PDB entry 6ACI | X-ray diffraction, 1.87 A resolution | chains A and H

== Chain A ==
Molecule: T3SS secreted effector NleB homolog
Organism: Escherichia coli O127:H6
UniProt: B7UI21 (B7UI21_ECO27); residue numbers follow UniProt; this construct covers 28-329
Amino-acid sequence (306 residues; each row starts with the number of its first residue; note: 27 numbers in that range are skipped by the numbering (no residue carries them; nothing is unmodelled there); numbers below 1 keep their minus sign (Ser-3 is residue -3)):
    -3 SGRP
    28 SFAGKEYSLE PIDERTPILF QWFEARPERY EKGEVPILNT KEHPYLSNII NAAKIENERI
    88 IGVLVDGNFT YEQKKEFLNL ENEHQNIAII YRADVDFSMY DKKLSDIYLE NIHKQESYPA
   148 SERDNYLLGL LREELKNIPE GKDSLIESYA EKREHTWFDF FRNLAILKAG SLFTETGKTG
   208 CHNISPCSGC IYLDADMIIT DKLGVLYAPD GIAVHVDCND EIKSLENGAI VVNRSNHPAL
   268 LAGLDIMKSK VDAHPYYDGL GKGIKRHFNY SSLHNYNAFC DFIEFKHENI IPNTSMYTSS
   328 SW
Disordered / not traced: -3 to -2
Differences from the reference sequence: expression tag (-3 to 0); engineered mutation Ala115 (Lys in B7UI21)
Curated features (UniProtKB/Swiss-Prot):
  - motif: Asp221 to Asp223 (DXD motif)
  - active site: Glu253 (Proton acceptor)
  - binding site (UDP-N-acetyl-alpha-D-glucosamine): Gln48 to Phe50, Tyr72, Tyr219 to Ala222, Ser322, Ser327 to Trp329
  - binding site (Mn(2+)): Asp223, Asn320, Ser322
  - glycosylation (N-beta-linked (GlcNAc) arginine): Arg53, Arg159, Arg293
  - mutagenesis: Trp49 (W49A: Abolished protein-arginine N-acetylglucosaminyltransferase activity), Arg53 (R53A: In 4RA; abolished auto-GlcNAcylation and reduced activity toward death domain-containing host target proteins; when associated with A-13, A-159 and A-293), Glu58 (E58A: Does not affect ability to disrupt TNF signaling in infected cells), Pro63 to Asn66 (Abolished protein-arginine N-acetylglucosaminyltransferase activity. Does not affect ability to interact with substrate host protein FADD), Tyr145 (Y145A: Strongly decreased protein-arginine N-acetylglucosaminyltransferase activity; when associated with A-151), Asp151 (D151A: Strongly decreased protein-arginine N-acetylglucosaminyltransferase activity; when associated with A-145), Arg159 (R159A: In 4RA; abolished auto-GlcNAcylation and reduced activity toward death domain-containing host target proteins; when associated with A-13, A-53 and A-293), Phe185 (F185A: Does not affect protein-arginine N-acetylglucosaminyltransferase activity), Asp186 (D186A: Abolished protein-arginine N-acetylglucosaminyltransferase activity), Arg189 (R189A: Abolished protein-arginine N-acetylglucosaminyltransferase activity), Tyr219 (Y219A: Abolished protein-arginine N-acetylglucosaminyltransferase activity. Does not affect ability to interact with substrate host protein FADD), Asp221 to Asp223 (Abolished protein-arginine N-acetylglucosaminyltransferase activity and ability to disrupt TNF signaling in infected cells. Does not affect ability to interact with substrate host protein FADD), 10 further mutagenesis entries in UniProt
Metal / ion sites: Mn2+: Asp223, Asn320, Ser322 (together with UDP)
Residues lining bound ligands: UDP (uridine-5'-diphosphate): Gln48, Trp49, Phe50, Tyr72, Phe185, Arg189, Tyr219, Asp221, Ala222, Asp223, Asn320, Ser322, Ser326, Ser327, Ser328, Trp329

== Chain H ==
Molecule: FAS-associated death domain protein
Organism: Homo sapiens
UniProt: Q13158 (FADD_HUMAN); numbering as in UniProt (aligned over 93-184)
Amino-acid sequence (92 residues; row label = number of the first residue in the row):
    93 GEEDLCAAFN VICDNVGKDW RRLARQLKVS DTKIDSIEDR YPRNLTERVR ESLRIWKNTE
   153 KENATVAHLV GALRSCQMNL VADLVQEVQQ AR
Disordered / not traced: 93-95, 183-184
Curated features (UniProtKB/Swiss-Prot):
  - glycosylation: Arg117 (Microbial infection: N-beta-linked (GlcNAc) arginine)
  - natural variant: Cys105 (C105W: In IEHDCM)
  - mutagenesis: Arg117 (R117A: Abolished GlcNAcylation by E.coli NleB1; R117E: Loss of interaction with FAS), Val121 (V121N: Loss of interaction with FAS), Asp123 (D123R: Strongly decreased interaction with FAS), Arg135 (R135E: Strongly decreased interaction with FAS), Arg142 (R142E: Decreased interaction with FAS), Leu172 (L172A/E: Loss of interaction with FAS; L172K: Strongly decreased interaction with FAS), Asp175 (D175K: Strongly decreased interaction with FAS), Leu176 (L176E: Decreased interaction with FAS)

== How chain A and chain H interact ==
Contacting residue pairs - 51 pairs, chain A then chain H:
  Tyr135(A) with Lys110(H)
  Tyr145(A) with Arg135(H)
  Glu149(A) with Arg135(H), hydrogen bond (backbone-side chain)
  Arg150(A) with Arg135(H)
  Asp151(A) with Arg135(H); Asn136(H); Leu137(H), hydrogen bond (side chain-backbone)
  Tyr153(A) with Thr138(H)
  Leu154(A) with Leu137(H), hydrophobic
  Leu157(A) with Leu137(H), hydrophobic
  Glu161(A) with Lys110(H)
  Arg180(A) with Gln169(H), hydrogen bond (backbone-side chain)
  Glu181(A) with Arg114(H), salt bridge; Cys168(H); Gln169(H)
  His182(A) with Arg114(H); Arg117(H); Gln118(H), hydrogen bond
  Leu252(A) with Asp123(H)
  Glu253(A) with Arg117(H), salt bridge
  Asn254(A) with Arg117(H)
  Lys277(A) with Arg113(H); Glu130(H), salt bridge
  Val278(A) with Lys110(H)
  Asp279(A) with Lys110(H); Trp112(H), hydrogen bond; Arg113(H), salt bridge; Leu137(H); Arg140(H), salt bridge
  His281(A) with Arg113(H); Arg114(H); Arg117(H)
  Tyr283(A) with Arg117(H); Asp123(H)
  Tyr284(A) with Arg113(H); Ala116(H); Arg117(H), hydrogen bond (side chain-backbone); Val121(H), hydrogen bond (side chain-backbone); Asp123(H); Ile126(H), hydrophobic
  Asp285(A) with Arg113(H), salt bridge
  Lys289(A) with Asp127(H), salt bridge; Glu130(H), salt bridge
  Lys292(A) with Asp123(H), salt bridge; Asp127(H), salt bridge
  Ser299(A) with Asp131(H)
  Tyr303(A) with Asp123(H), hydrogen bond; Thr124(H)
  Trp329(A) with Arg117(H); Gln118(H), hydrogen bond (backbone-side chain); Lys120(H)
Other interface residues (no listed pair), chain A (31 interface residues in all): Thr183, Ser251, Ala280, Tyr297
Other interface residues (no listed pair), chain H (26 interface residues in all): Val108, Gly109, Ser122, Ser167

== Summary ==
The interface between chain A and chain H involves 31 residues on one side and 26 on the other; the contacts
include 9 hydrogen bonds and 10 salt bridges. Polar contacts include Glu181(A)-Arg114(H), Glu253(A)-Arg117(H)
and Lys277(A)-Glu130(H). Bound to chain A: UDP.
Chain A is T3SS secreted effector NleB homolog (Escherichia coli O127:H6) and chain H is FAS-associated death
domain protein (Homo sapiens); the structure, Crystal structure of EPEC effector NleB in complex with FADD
death domain, was determined by X-ray diffraction, deposited together with 6E66, 6AC0 and 6AC5.
